Entry 5AA5 (X-ray diffraction, 2.50 A resolution); this record covers chains H and I of the 12 polymer chains in the assembly.

Chain H:
Molecule: Nife-hydrogenase small subunit, hofk
From: Cupriavidus necator
Notes: EC 1.12.99.6
Reference sequence: Q7WXQ4 (Q7WXQ4_CUPNH); residue numbers follow UniProt; this construct covers 1-351
Chain sequence (351 residues; row label = number of the first residue in the row):
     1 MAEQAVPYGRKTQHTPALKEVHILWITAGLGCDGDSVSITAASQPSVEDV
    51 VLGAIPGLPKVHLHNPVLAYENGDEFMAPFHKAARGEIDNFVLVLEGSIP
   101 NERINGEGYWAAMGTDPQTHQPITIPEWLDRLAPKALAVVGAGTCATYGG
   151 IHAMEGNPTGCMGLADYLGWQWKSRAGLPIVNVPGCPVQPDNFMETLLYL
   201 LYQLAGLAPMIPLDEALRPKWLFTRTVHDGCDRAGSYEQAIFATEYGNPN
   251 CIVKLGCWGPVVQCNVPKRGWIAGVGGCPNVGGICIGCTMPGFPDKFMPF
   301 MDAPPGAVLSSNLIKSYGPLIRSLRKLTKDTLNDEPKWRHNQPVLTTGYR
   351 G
Unresolved in the structure: 1-4, 350-351
Residues lining bound ligands:
  - malonic acid (MLA): Tyr237, Val253, Pro260, Val261, Pro304, Gly306, Ala307, Ser310
  - 4Fe-4S cluster (SF4), molecule 1: Gly31, Cys32, Asp33, Gly34, Asp35, Gly97, Gly143, Thr144, Cys145, Ile151, His152, Gly185, Cys186, Pro187
  - 4Fe-4S cluster (SF4), molecule 2: Val227, His228, Cys231, Arg233, Ala234, Tyr237, Cys251, Ile252, Val253, Cys257, Gly259, Pro260, Pro279
  - 4Fe-4S cluster (SF4), molecule 3: Val227, Val262, Cys264, Val266, Pro267, Trp271, Cys278, Pro279, Ile284, Cys285, Ile286, Gly287, Cys288, Thr289
What the authors report for this chain:
  - mutagenesis - D35S: decreased catalytic activity on O2

Chain I:
Molecule: Nife-hydrogenase large subunit, hofg
From: Cupriavidus necator
Notes: EC 1.12.99.6
Reference sequence: Q7WXQ3 (Q7WXQ3_CUPNH); residue numbers follow UniProt; this construct covers 1-579
Chain sequence (579 residues; numbered 1 to 579; the number before each row is that of its first residue):
     1 MATIAAPGARPRAQAAPGKLVEMNWDPITRIVGSLGIYTKIDFENRRVAE
    51 CYSTSSIFRGYSIFMKGKDPRDSHFITSRICGICGDNHATCSVYAQNMAY
   101 GVKPPPIADWIINLGEAAEYMFDHNIFQDNLVGVDFCEQMVRETNPGVWE
   151 KAKTAEAPHAAEHGYRTIADIMTALNPFTGEFYRETLLVSRYTREMFCLM
   201 EGRHVHPSTLYPGGVGTVPTIQLFTDYITRLMKYVEFMKKVVPLHDDLFD
   251 FFYEALPGYEEVGRRRILLGCWGSFQDPNVCDYNYRTMTKWGRGMFVTPG
   301 VVVDGELLTTDLVDINLNIRILLGSSFYQDWDHEETSVKNDPLGNAVDRK
   351 HPWNQTTLPRPQKRNFGGNYTWVMSPRWLDKRTGDHLALDTGGGPIARLW
   401 ATALAGLVDIGYIKSTGHSVKIYLPRTALKPEAEFEWKIPMWSNAIERDR
   451 ARTYFQAYSAAAALYFAEQALAELHAGRTRTFTDFKVPDEAIGCGFHEAV
   501 RGVLSHHLVIRDGKIANYHPYPPTPWNASPRDIYGTPGPYEDAVQNTPIF
   551 EENGPEKFKGIDIMRAVRSFDPCLPCGVH
Unresolved in the structure: 1-19
Disulfide bonds: Cys84-Cys576
Residues lining bound ligands: ni-fe reduced active center (NFU; formyl[bis(hydrocyanato-1kappaC)]ironnickel(Fe-Ni)): Cys81, Ile83, Cys84, Asn87, His88, Ala499, Val500, Arg501, Leu504, Pro522, Pro523, Thr524, Pro525, Cys573, Cys576

Chain H / chain I interface:
Contacting residue pairs - 45 pairs, chain H then chain I:
  Pro7(H) with Tyr423(I), hydrophobic; Glu432(I); Glu434(I)
  Tyr8(H) with Asp409(I), hydrogen bond; Lys414(I); Glu434(I), hydrogen bond (backbone-side chain)
  Gly9(H) with Gly411(I); Tyr423(I); Glu434(I)
  Arg10(H) with Tyr423(I); Glu432(I), salt bridge
  Thr12(H) with Ile410(I); Gly411(I); Tyr412(I); Tyr423(I)
  Gln13(H) with Tyr412(I); Tyr423(I); Pro425(I)
  Ser43(H) with Thr229(I)
  Gln44(H) with Thr225(I); Asp226(I); Thr229(I); Arg230(I), hydrogen bond
  Pro45(H) with Thr229(I)
  Leu52(H) with Arg426(I), hydrogen bond (backbone-side chain); Ala428(I)
  Gly53(H) with Arg426(I), hydrogen bond (backbone-side chain); Thr427(I)
  Ala54(H) with Met232(I); Arg426(I); Ala428(I), hydrophobic
  Pro56(H) with Met232(I); Pro425(I), hydrophobic; Arg426(I)
  Glu195(H) with Gln222(I)
  Leu198(H) with Thr225(I)
  Leu207(H) with His475(I)
  Ala208(H) with His475(I)
  Pro209(H) with His475(I)
  Trp221(H) with Ile221(I)
  Leu222(H) with Gln222(I)
  Arg269(H) with Gln222(I), hydrogen bond; Asp226(I), salt bridge
  Tyr349(H) with Ile63(I); Pro359(I)
Interface residues without a listed pair, chain H (27 interface residues in all): Asp49, Ile55, Tyr199, Tyr202, Asn265
Interface residues without a listed pair, chain I (25 interface residues in all): Ile228, Lys421, Leu429

Summary:
Chain H and chain I form an interface of 27 and 25 residues respectively; the contacts include 6 hydrogen
bonds and 2 salt bridges. Polar contacts include Arg10(H)-Glu432(I), Arg269(H)-Asp226(I) and
Tyr8(H)-Asp409(I). Chain H binds 3 copies of 4Fe-4S cluster and malonic acid. The paper reports that D35S of
chain H reduces catalytic activity on O2.
Chain H is Nife-hydrogenase small subunit, hofk and chain I is Nife-hydrogenase large subunit, hofg, both from
Cupriavidus necator; the structure, Actinobacterial-type NiFe-hydrogenase from Ralstonia eutropha H16 at 2.85
Angstrom resolution, was determined by X-ray diffraction.
